2A4Q - chains A and C of the 4 polymer chains in the assembly; structure by X-ray diffraction, 2.45 A resolution.

== Chain A (and C) ==
Name: NS3 protease/helicase'
From: Hepatitis C virus
Notes: fragment: protease domain, residues 1-181; chain C of this document is another copy of the same molecule, construct and numbering; everything in this record applies to it too
UniProt: Q91RS4 (Q91RS4_9HEPC); numbering as in UniProt (aligned over 1-181)
Amino-acid sequence (200 residues; numbered -10 to 189; the number before each row is that of its first residue; numbers below 1 keep their minus sign (Met-10 is residue -10)):
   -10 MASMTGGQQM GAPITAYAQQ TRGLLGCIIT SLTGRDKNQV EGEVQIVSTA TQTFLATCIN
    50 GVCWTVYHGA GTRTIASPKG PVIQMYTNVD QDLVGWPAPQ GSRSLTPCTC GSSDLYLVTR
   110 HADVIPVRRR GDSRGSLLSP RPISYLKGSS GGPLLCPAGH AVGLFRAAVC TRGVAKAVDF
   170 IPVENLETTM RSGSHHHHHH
Disordered / not traced: -10 to 0, 182-189 (chain C: -10 to 28, 180-189)
Sequence notes: cloning artifact (-10 to 0, 182-183); expression tag (184-189)
Covalent attachments: beta-mercaptoethanol (BME) linked to Cys16; compound FNH linked to Ser139
Metal / ion sites: Zn2+: Cys97, Cys99, Cys145
Small-molecule neighbours: FNH ((2R)-({N-[(3S)-3-({[(3S,6S)-6-cyclohexyl-5,8-dioxo-4,7-diazabicyclo[14.3.1]icosa-1(20),16,18-trien-3-yl]carbonyl}amino)-2-oxohexanoyl]glycyl}amino)(phenyl)acetic acid): Thr40, Gln41, Thr42, Phe43, Val55, His57, Ile132, Leu135, Lys136, Gly137, Ser138, Phe154, Arg155, Ala156, Ala157, Cys159, Asp168

== Chain A / chain C interface ==
Pairs across the interface (19; chain A residue first):
  Ala1(A) with Tyr105(C), hydrophobic
  Pro2(A) with Tyr105(C); Val113(C); Leu144(C), hydrophobic; Cys145(C); Pro146(C); Gly148(C)
  Ile3(A) with Pro146(C), hydrogen bond (backbone-backbone); Ala147(C); Gly148(C)
  Tyr105(A) with Pro146(C); Ala147(C), hydrophobic
  Val113(A) with Ala147(C), hydrophobic; His149(C), hydrogen bond (backbone-side chain)
  Pro115(A) with Thr98(C); Cys99(C), hydrophobic
  Leu127(A) with Thr98(C); Cys99(C), hydrophobic
  Ser128(A) with Thr98(C), hydrogen bond
Also at the interface, not in a pair above, chain A (9 interface residues in all): Thr4

== Summary ==
9 residues of chain A face 10 of chain C across their interface, with 3 hydrogen bonds. Among the polar pairs
are Val113(A)-His149(C), Ser128(A)-Thr98(C) and Ile3(A)-Pro146(C). Covalently linked compound FNH: at
Ser139(A). The Zn2+ site is built by Cys97(A), Cys99(A) and Cys145(A).
Both chains are NS3 protease/helicase' (Hepatitis C virus). Entry 2A4Q (HCV NS3 protease with NS4a peptide and
a covalently bound macrocyclic ketoamide compound) was determined by X-ray diffraction.
